6MMT - chains A and B of the 4 polymer chains in the assembly; structure by electron microscopy, 7.46 A resolution (low resolution: residue-level contacts below are approximate; hydrogen-bond / salt-bridge calls are withheld).

[Chain A]
Name: Glutamate receptor ionotropic, NMDA 1
Organism: Rattus norvegicus
UniProt: P35439 (NMDZ1_RAT), isoform P35439-5; residues 1-838 here = UniProt positions 1-838
Chain sequence (838 residues; row label = number of the first residue in the row):
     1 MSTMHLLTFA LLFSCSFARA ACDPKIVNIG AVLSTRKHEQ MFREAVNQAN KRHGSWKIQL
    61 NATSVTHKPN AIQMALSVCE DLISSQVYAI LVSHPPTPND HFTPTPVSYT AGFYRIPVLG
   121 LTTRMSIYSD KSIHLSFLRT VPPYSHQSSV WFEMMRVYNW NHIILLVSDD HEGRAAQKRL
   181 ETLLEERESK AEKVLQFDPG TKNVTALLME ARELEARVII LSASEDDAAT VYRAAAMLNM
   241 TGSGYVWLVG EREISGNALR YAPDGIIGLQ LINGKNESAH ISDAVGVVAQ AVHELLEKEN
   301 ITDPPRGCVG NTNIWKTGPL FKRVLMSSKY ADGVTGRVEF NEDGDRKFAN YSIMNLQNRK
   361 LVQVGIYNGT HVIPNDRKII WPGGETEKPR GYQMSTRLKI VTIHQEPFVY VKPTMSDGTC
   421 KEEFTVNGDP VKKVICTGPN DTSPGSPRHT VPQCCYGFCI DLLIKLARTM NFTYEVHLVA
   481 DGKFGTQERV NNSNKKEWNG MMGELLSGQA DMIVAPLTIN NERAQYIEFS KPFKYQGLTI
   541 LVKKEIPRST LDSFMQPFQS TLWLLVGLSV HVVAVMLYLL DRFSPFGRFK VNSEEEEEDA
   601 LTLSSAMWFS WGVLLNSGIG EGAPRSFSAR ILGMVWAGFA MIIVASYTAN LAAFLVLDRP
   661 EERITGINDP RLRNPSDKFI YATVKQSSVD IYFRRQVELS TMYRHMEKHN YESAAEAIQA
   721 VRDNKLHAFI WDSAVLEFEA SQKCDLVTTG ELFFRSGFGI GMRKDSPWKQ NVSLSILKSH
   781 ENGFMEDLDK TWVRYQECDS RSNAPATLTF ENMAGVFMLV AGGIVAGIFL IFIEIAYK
Not modelled in the structure: 1-24, 548-549, 586-600, 621-626, 798-806
UniProt features mapped onto this chain:
  - region: L603 to P624 (Pore-forming)
  - binding site (glycine): P516, T518, R523, S688, D732
  - glycosylation (N-linked (GlcNAc...) asparagine): N61, N203, N239, N276, N300, N350, N368, N440, N471, N491, N674, N771
Cystine bridges: C420-C454, C436-C455
Covalent attachments: N-acetylglucosamine (NAG) linked to N61, N203, N239, N276, N300, N350, N368, N440, N471, N491, N771

[Chain B]
Name: Glutamate receptor ionotropic, NMDA 2A
Organism: Rattus norvegicus
UniProt: Q00959 (NMDE1_RAT); residue numbers follow UniProt; this construct covers 1-837
Chain sequence (837 residues; numbered 1 to 837; the number before each row is that of its first residue):
     1 MGRLGYWTLL VLPALLVWRD PAQNAAAEKG PPALNIAVLL GHSHDVTERE LRNLWGPEQA
    61 TGLPLDVNVV ALLMNRTDPK SLITHVCDLM SGARIHGLVF GDDTDQEAVA QMLDFISSQT
   121 FIPILGIHGG ASMIMADKDP TSTFFQFGAS IQQQATVMLK IMQDYDWHVF SLVTTIFPGY
   181 RDFISFIKTT VDNSFVGWDM QNVITLDTSF EDAKTQVQLK KIHSSVILLY CSKDEAVLIL
   241 SEARSLGLTG YDFFWIVPSL VSGNTELIPK EFPSGLISVS YDDWDYSLEA RVRDGLGILT
   301 TAASSMLEKF SYIPEAKASC YGQAEKPETP LHTLHQFMVN VTWDGKDLSF TEEGYQVHPR
   361 LVVIVLNKDR EWEKVGKWEN QTLSLRHAVW PRYKSFSDCE PDDNHLSIVT LEEAPFVIVE
   421 DIDPLTETCV RNTVPCRKFV KINNSTNEGM NVKKCCKGFC IDILKKLSRT VKFTYDLYLV
   481 TNGKHGKKVN NVWNGMIGEV VYQRAVMAVG SLTINEERSE VVDFSVPFVE TGISVMVSRS
   541 NGTVSPSAFL EPFSASVWVM MFVMLLIVSA IAVFVFEYFS PVGYNRNLAK GKAPHGPSFT
   601 IGKAIWLLWG LVFNNSVPVQ NPKGTTSKIM VSVWAFFAVI FLASYTANLA AFMIQEEFVD
   661 QVTGLSDKKF QRPHDYSPPF RFGTVPNGST ERNIRNNYPY MHQYMTRFNQ RGVEDALVSL
   721 KTGKLDAFIY DAAVLNYKAG RDEGCKLVTI GSGYIFATTG YGIALQKGSP WKRQIDLALL
   781 QFVGDGEMEE LETLWLTGIC HNEKNEVMSS QLDIDNMAGV FYMLAAAMAL SLITFIW
Not modelled in the structure: 1-33, 324-329, 580-597, 801-808
Sequence notes: conflict T758 (Ser in Q00959)
Cystine bridges: C87-C320, C429-C455
Covalent attachments: N-acetylglucosamine (NAG) linked to N75, N340, N380, N443, N444, N687

[How chain A and chain B interact]
Residue-residue contacts (105; chain A residue first):
  P69(A) - Q323(B)
  N70(A) - Q323(B)
  A71(A) - F115(B)
  Q73(A) - C320(B)
  Q73(A) - Y321(B)
  L76(A) - Y321(B)
  C79(A) - K80(B)
  E80(A) - K80(B)
  I83(A) - K80(B)
  T105(A) - F115(B)
  P106(A) - F115(B)
  Y109(A) - Q111(B)
  Y109(A) - M112(B)
  G112(A) - Q106(B)
  F113(A) - T77(B)
  F113(A) - P79(B)
  F113(A) - Q106(B)
  R115(A) - Q106(B)
  R115(A) - E107(B)
  D130(A) - R181(B)
  K131(A) - Y180(B)
  S132(A) - A136(B)
  S132(A) - P178(B)
  S132(A) - G179(B)
  S132(A) - Y180(B)
  I133(A) - Q111(B)
  I133(A) - A136(B)
  I133(A) - D137(B)
  L135(A) - P178(B)
  H171(A) - P140(B)
  G307(A) - D78(B)
  C308(A) - R76(B)
  C308(A) - D78(B)
  C308(A) - K80(B)
  V309(A) - R76(B)
  G310(A) - R76(B)
  T312(A) - T77(B)
  I314(A) - Q106(B)
  I314(A) - D234(B)
  P319(A) - T208(B)
  P319(A) - S209(B)
  P319(A) - E235(B)
  L320(A) - S209(B)
  K322(A) - I176(B)
  K322(A) - T208(B)
  R323(A) - T208(B)
  R323(A) - E211(B)
  R489(A) - N193(B)
  N494(A) - F186(B)
  N494(A) - T189(B)
  N494(A) - T190(B)
  N494(A) - N193(B)
  K496(A) - N193(B)
  K496(A) - F195(B)
  S553(A) - S810(B)
  F558(A) - S810(B)
  Q559(A) - S810(B)
  Q559(A) - Q811(B)
  L562(A) - D813(B)
  M576(A) - S831(B)
  F609(A) - V617(B)
  V613(A) - N615(B)
  N616(A) - N615(B)
  I619(A) - N615(B)
  I619(A) - V617(B)
  G620(A) - V617(B)
  S628(A) - T834(B)
  R630(A) - W606(B)
  I631(A) - W606(B)
  L632(A) - S831(B)
  M634(A) - W606(B)
  M634(A) - W609(B)
  M634(A) - G610(B)
  V635(A) - W609(B)
  A637(A) - N615(B)
  G638(A) - F613(B)
  F639(A) - V820(B)
  F639(A) - M823(B)
  M641(A) - F613(B)
  M641(A) - N614(B)
  I642(A) - Y645(B)
  A645(A) - Y645(B)
  A645(A) - L649(B)
  A649(A) - L649(B)
  N650(A) - S809(B)
  N650(A) - S810(B)
  A653(A) - M653(B)
  F654(A) - S809(B)
  F654(A) - S810(B)
  V656(A) - M653(B)
  L657(A) - M653(B)
  I664(A) - I799(B)
  P670(A) - T797(B)
  R671(A) - A739(B)
  R671(A) - G740(B)
  R671(A) - R741(B)
  R671(A) - D742(B)
  R671(A) - C745(B)
  R671(A) - I799(B)
  N674(A) - Y737(B)
  K678(A) - E743(B)
  V697(A) - R431(B)
  V697(A) - N432(B)
  S700(A) - V430(B)
  R704(A) - D423(B)
Also at the interface, not in a pair above, chain A (79 interface residues in all): I72, T110, K495, P557, F583, W636, S646, R694, E698, T701
Also at the interface, not in a pair above, chain B (78 interface residues in all): A108, Q119, T120, M135, S194, D207, K457, L642, L794, G798, L812, G819, L824, A827, L830, F835

[Overview]
Chain A and chain B form an interface of 79 and 78 residues respectively. Covalently linked
N-acetylglucosamine: at N61(A), N203(A), N239(A), N276(A), N300(A) and N350(A) and 5 more. Covalently linked
N-acetylglucosamine: at N75(B), N340(B), N380(B), N443(B), N444(B) and N687(B).
Here chain A is Glutamate receptor ionotropic, NMDA 1 and chain B is Glutamate receptor ionotropic, NMDA 2A,
both from Rattus norvegicus. Entry 6MMT (Triheteromeric NMDA receptor GluN1/GluN2A/GluN2A* in the '1-Knuckle'
conformation, in complex with glycine and glutamate, in the ...) was determined by electron microscopy (same
publication as 6MM9, 6MMA, 6MMB, 6MMG, 6MMH, 6MMI and 12 further entries).
